4ZSP - chain A; structure by X-ray diffraction, 1.91 A resolution.

Chain A:
Protein: Beta-secretase 1
Source organism: Homo sapiens
Notes: EC 3.4.23.46
Reference sequence: P56817 (BACE1_HUMAN); residues -47 to 393 here correspond to UniProt positions 14-454 (UniProt number = residue number + 61)
Chain sequence (442 residues; numbered -48 to 393; the number before each row is that of its first residue; numbers below 1 keep their minus sign (Met-48 is residue -48)):
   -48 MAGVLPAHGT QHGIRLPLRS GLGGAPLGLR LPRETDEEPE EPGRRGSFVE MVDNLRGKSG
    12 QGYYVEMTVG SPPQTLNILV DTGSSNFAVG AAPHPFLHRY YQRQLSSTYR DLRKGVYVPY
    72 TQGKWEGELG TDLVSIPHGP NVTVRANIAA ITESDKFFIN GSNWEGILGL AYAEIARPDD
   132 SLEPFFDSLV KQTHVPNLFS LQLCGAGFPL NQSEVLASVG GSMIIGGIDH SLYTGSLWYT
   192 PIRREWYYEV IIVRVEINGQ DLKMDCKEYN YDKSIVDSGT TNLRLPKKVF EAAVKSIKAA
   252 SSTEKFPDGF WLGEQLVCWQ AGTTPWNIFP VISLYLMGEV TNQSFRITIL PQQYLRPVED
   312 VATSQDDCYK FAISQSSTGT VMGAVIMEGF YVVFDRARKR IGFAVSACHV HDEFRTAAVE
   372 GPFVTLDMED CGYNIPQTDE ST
Disordered / not traced: -48 to -5, 386-393
Construct notes: initiating methionine (-48)
UniProt features mapped onto this chain:
  - active site: Asp32, Asp228
  - modified residue (N6-acetyllysine): Lys65, Lys214, Lys218, Lys224, Lys238, Lys239, Lys246
  - glycosylation (N-linked (GlcNAc...) asparagine): Asn92, Asn111, Asn162, Asn293
Disulfides: Cys155-Cys359, Cys217-Cys382, Cys269-Cys319
Ligand contacts: 4RZ (N-[(4aS,6S,8aR)-2-amino-4a,5,6,7,8,8a-hexahydro-4H-3,1-benzothiazin-6-yl]-3-chlorobenzamide): Ser10, Gly11, Gln12, Gly13, Leu30, Asp32, Gly34, Ser35, Tyr71, Phe108, Trp115, Ile118, Asp228, Ser229, Gly230, Thr231, Thr232, Ala335

Overview:
Ligands of chain A: compound 4RZ. UniProt lists active-site residues Asp32 and Asp228.
Chain A is Beta-secretase 1 (Homo sapiens); the structure, BACE crystal structure with bicyclic aminothiazine
inhibitor, was determined by X-ray diffraction together with 4ZSM, 4ZSQ and 4ZSR from the same study.
